6PUF - chains A and B of the 4 polymer chains in the assembly; structure by X-ray diffraction, 1.92 A resolution.

Chain A:
Molecule: Major histocompatibility complex class I-related gene protein
Organism: Homo sapiens
UniProtKB: Q95460 (HMR1_HUMAN); residues 1-270 here correspond to UniProt positions 23-292 (UniProt number = residue number + 22)
Chain sequence (271 residues; row label = number of the first residue in the row; numbering starts at 0):
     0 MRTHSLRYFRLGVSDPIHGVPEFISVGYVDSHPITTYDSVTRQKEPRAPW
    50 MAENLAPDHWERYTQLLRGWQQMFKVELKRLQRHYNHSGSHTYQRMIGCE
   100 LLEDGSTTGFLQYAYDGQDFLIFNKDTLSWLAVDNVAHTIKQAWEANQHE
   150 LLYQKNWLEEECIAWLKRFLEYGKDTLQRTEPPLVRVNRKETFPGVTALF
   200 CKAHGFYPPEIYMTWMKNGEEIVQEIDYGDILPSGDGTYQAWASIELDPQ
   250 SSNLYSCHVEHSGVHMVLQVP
Not modelled in the structure: 190-195
Sequence notes: initiating methionine (0); conflict Ser-261 (Cys283 in Q95460)
Curated features (UniProtKB/Swiss-Prot):
  - binding site (5-(2-oxoethylideneamino)-6-(D-ribitylamino)uracil): Arg-9, Ser-24, Lys-43, Arg-94, Tyr-152, Gln-153
  - binding site (5-(2-oxopropylideneamino)-6-(D-ribitylamino)uracil): Arg-9, Ser-24, Lys-43, Arg-94, Tyr-152, Gln-153
  - binding site (7-hydroxy-6-methyl-8-(1-D-ribityl)lumazine): Arg-9, Ser-24, Lys-43, Arg-94, Tyr-152, Gln-153
  - binding site (8-(9H-purin-6-yl)-2-oxa-8-azabicyclo[3.3.1]nona-3,6-diene-4,6-dicarbaldehyde): Arg-9, Lys-43, His-58, Arg-94
  - binding site (2-amino-4-oxopteridine-6-carbaldehyde): Lys-43
  - binding site (pyridoxal): Lys-43
  - glycosylation: Asn-85 (N-linked (GlcNAc...) asparagine)
Cystine bridges: Cys-98/Cys-161, Cys-200/Cys-256
Covalent attachments: compound 2LJ linked to Lys-43
Ligand contacts: 2LJ (1-deoxy-1-({2,6-dioxo-5-[(E)-propylideneamino]-1,2,3,6-tetrahydropyrimidin-4-yl}amino)-D-ribitol): Tyr-7, Phe-8, Arg-9, Ser-24, Thr-34, His-58, Tyr-62, Leu-66, Trp-69, Arg-94, Ile-96, Tyr-152, Trp-156

Chain B:
Molecule: Beta-2-microglobulin
Organism: Homo sapiens
UniProtKB: P61769 (B2MG_HUMAN); residues 1-99 here correspond to UniProt positions 21-119 (UniProt number = residue number + 20)
Chain sequence (100 residues; numbered 0 to 99; the number before each row is that of its first residue; numbering starts at 0):
     0 MIQRTPKIQVYSRHPAENGKSNFLNCYVSGFHPSDIEVDLLKNGERIEKV
    50 EHSDLSFSKDWSFYLLYYTEFTPTEKDEYACRVNHVTLSQPKIVKWDRDM
Not modelled in the structure: 97-99
Sequence notes: initiating methionine (0)
Curated features (UniProtKB/Swiss-Prot):
  - modified residue: Gln-2 (Pyrrolidone carboxylic acid)
  - glycosylation: Ile-1 (N-linked (Glc) (glycation) isoleucine), Lys-19 (N-linked (Glc) (glycation) lysine), Lys-41 (N-linked (Glc) (glycation) lysine), Lys-48 (N-linked (Glc) (glycation) lysine), Lys-58 (N-linked (Glc) (glycation) lysine), Lys-91 (N-linked (Glc) (glycation) lysine), Lys-94 (N-linked (Glc) (glycation) lysine)
Cystine bridges: Cys-25/Cys-80

Interface between chain A and chain B:
Pairs across the interface (48):
  Arg-6(A) / Lys-58(B)
  Phe-8(A) / Phe-56(B)  hydrophobic
  Phe-8(A) / Ser-57(B)
  Leu-10(A) / Phe-56(B)  hydrophobic
  Ile-16(A) / Asp-34(B)
  Val-19(A) / Asp-34(B)
  Ile-23(A) / Phe-56(B)  hydrophobic
  Val-25(A) / Phe-56(B)  hydrophobic
  Tyr-27(A) / Ser-55(B)
  Tyr-27(A) / Phe-56(B)  hydrogen bond (side chain-backbone)
  Arg-46(A) / Asp-53(B)  salt bridge
  Thr-91(A) / His-31(B)
  Gln-93(A) / His-31(B)  hydrogen bond
  Gln-93(A) / Trp-60(B)  hydrogen bond (side chain-backbone)
  Gln-93(A) / Phe-62(B)
  Arg-94(A) / Trp-60(B)
  Met-95(A) / Lys-58(B)
  Met-95(A) / Trp-60(B)
  Gln-111(A) / Lys-58(B)
  Gln-111(A) / Trp-60(B)
  Tyr-112(A) / Trp-60(B)
  Ala-113(A) / Trp-60(B)
  Asp-115(A) / Met-0(B)
  Asp-115(A) / Ile-1(B)
  Asp-115(A) / His-31(B)
  Gly-116(A) / Arg-3(B)  hydrogen bond (backbone-side chain)
  Gly-116(A) / His-31(B)  hydrogen bond (backbone-side chain)
  Gly-116(A) / Trp-60(B)
  Gln-117(A) / Arg-3(B)
  Asp-118(A) / Trp-60(B)  hydrogen bond
  Arg-185(A) / Pro-14(B)
  His-203(A) / Pro-14(B)
  Asp-229(A) / Lys-6(B)  salt bridge
  Asp-229(A) / Gln-8(B)  hydrogen bond
  Leu-231(A) / Gln-8(B)
  Leu-231(A) / Tyr-10(B)  hydrophobic
  Leu-231(A) / Tyr-26(B)  hydrophobic
  Pro-232(A) / Tyr-10(B)  hydrogen bond (backbone-side chain)
  Pro-232(A) / Asn-24(B)
  Pro-232(A) / Tyr-26(B)
  Ser-233(A) / Arg-12(B)  hydrogen bond (backbone-side chain)
  Ser-233(A) / Asn-24(B)  hydrogen bond (backbone-side chain)
  Gly-234(A) / Arg-12(B)  hydrogen bond (backbone-side chain)
  Asp-235(A) / Arg-12(B)
  Asp-235(A) / His-13(B)
  Gln-239(A) / Tyr-10(B)
  Gln-239(A) / Ser-11(B)  hydrogen bond (side chain-backbone)
  Gln-239(A) / Arg-12(B)  hydrogen bond (side chain-backbone)
Interface residues without a listed pair, chain A (30 interface residues in all): His-90
Interface residues without a listed pair, chain B (27 interface residues in all): Pro-32, Ser-33, Leu-54, Asp-59, Tyr-63, Leu-65

In short:
30 residues of chain A and 27 residues of chain B are in contact, with 13 hydrogen bonds and 2 salt bridges.
Polar pairs include Arg-46(A)/Asp-53(B), Asp-229(A)/Lys-6(B) and Tyr-27(A)/Phe-56(B). Compound 2LJ is
covalently linked to Lys-43(A).
Here chain A is Major histocompatibility complex class I-related gene protein and chain B is
Beta-2-microglobulin, both from Homo sapiens. Entry 6PUF (Structure of human MAIT A-F7 TCR in complex with
human MR1-5'D-5-OP-RU) was determined by X-ray diffraction together with 6PUC, 6PUD, 6PUE, 6PUG, 6PUH, 6PUI
and 4 further entries from the same study.
